PDB entry 7L8A | electron microscopy, 3.30 A resolution | chains B and D of the 8 polymer chains in the assembly

Chain B (and D):
Name: BG505 SOSIP MD39 - gp41
Source organism: Human immunodeficiency virus 1
Notes: chain D of this document is another copy of the same molecule, construct and numbering; everything in this record applies to it too
Sequence (145 residues; numbered 519 to 663; the number before each row is that of its first residue):
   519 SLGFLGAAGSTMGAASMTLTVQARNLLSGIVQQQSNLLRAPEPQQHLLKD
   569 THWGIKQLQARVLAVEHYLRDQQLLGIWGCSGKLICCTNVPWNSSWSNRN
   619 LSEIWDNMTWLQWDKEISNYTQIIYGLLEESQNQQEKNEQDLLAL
Not modelled in the structure: 547-569 (chain D: 547-568)
Disulfides: Cys-598/Cys-604
Glycans and other covalent adducts: N-acetylglucosamine (NAG) linked to Asn-611, Asn-637

How chain B and chain D interact:
Contacting residue pairs (24; chain B residue first):
  Met-535(B) / Asn-651(D)
  Met-535(B) / Lys-655(D)
  Thr-538(B) / Glu-647(D)  hydrogen bond
  Ala-541(B) / Gln-591(D)  hydrogen bond (backbone-side chain)
  Arg-542(B) / Glu-647(D)  salt bridge
  Leu-544(B) / Gln-591(D)  hydrogen bond (backbone-side chain)
  Leu-545(B) / Leu-587(D)  hydrophobic
  Leu-545(B) / Arg-588(D)
  Leu-545(B) / Gln-591(D)
  Ile-573(B) / Ile-573(D)  hydrophobic
  Leu-576(B) / Leu-576(D)  hydrophobic
  Leu-576(B) / Val-580(D)  hydrophobic
  Arg-579(B) / Leu-581(D)
  Arg-579(B) / Glu-584(D)  salt bridge
  Val-580(B) / Val-580(D)  hydrophobic
  Val-583(B) / Leu-587(D)  hydrophobic
  Tyr-586(B) / Gln-591(D)
  Leu-587(B) / Leu-587(D)  hydrophobic
  Gly-600(B) / Glu-654(D)
  Lys-601(B) / Glu-654(D)
  Lys-601(B) / Glu-657(D)  salt bridge
  Leu-602(B) / Glu-654(D)  hydrogen bond (backbone-side chain)
  Ile-603(B) / Glu-654(D)  hydrogen bond (backbone-side chain)
  Ile-603(B) / Gln-658(D)
Also at the interface, not in a pair above, chain B (18 interface residues in all): Cys-605
Also at the interface, not in a pair above, chain D (19 interface residues in all): Gln-577, Val-583, Gly-594, Ile-595, Leu-661

In short:
Chain B and chain D form an interface of 18 and 19 residues respectively, with 5 hydrogen bonds and 3 salt
bridges. Polar contacts include Arg-542(B)/Glu-647(D), Arg-579(B)/Glu-584(D) and Lys-601(B)/Glu-657(D).
N-acetylglucosamine is covalently linked to Asn-611(B) and Asn-637(B).
Both chains are BG505 SOSIP MD39 - gp41 (Human immunodeficiency virus 1). Entry 7L8A (BG505 SOSIP MD39 in
complex with the polyclonal Fab pAbC-1 from animal Rh.33104 (Wk26 time point)) was determined by electron
microscopy together with 7L7T, 7L7U, 7L85, 7L86, 7L87, 7L88 and 15 further entries from the same study.
